9JPL - chains A and B; structure by X-ray diffraction, 2.01 A resolution.

[Chain A (and B)]
Name: Pyruvate dehydrogenase complex repressor
From: Achromobacter denitrificans NBRC 15125
Notes: chain B of this document is another copy of the same molecule, construct and numbering; everything in this record applies to it too
UniProt: A0A6N0JVZ6 (A0A6N0JVZ6_ACHDE); residues 1-238 here = UniProt positions 1-238
Chain sequence (238 residues; row label = number of the first residue in the row):
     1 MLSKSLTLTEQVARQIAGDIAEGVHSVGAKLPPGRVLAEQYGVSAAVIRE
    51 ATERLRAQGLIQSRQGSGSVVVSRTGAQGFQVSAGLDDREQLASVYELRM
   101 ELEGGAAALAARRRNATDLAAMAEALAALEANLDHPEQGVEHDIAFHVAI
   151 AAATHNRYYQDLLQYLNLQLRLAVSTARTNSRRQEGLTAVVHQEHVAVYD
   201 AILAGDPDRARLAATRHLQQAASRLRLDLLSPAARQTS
Unresolved in the structure: 1-81, 230-238 (chain B: 1-82, 230-238)
Sequence notes: conflict Ala-120 (Val in A0A6N0JVZ6), Asp-134 (Glu in A0A6N0JVZ6)
Bound ions: Zn2+: Asp-143, His-147, His-195, His-217 (together with (2R)-2-hydroxypentanedioic acid)
Residues lining bound ligands:
  - (2R)-2-hydroxypentanedioic acid (2HG), molecule 1: Tyr-96, Arg-99, Asp-143, His-147, Val-174, Ala-177, Arg-178, Ser-181, Val-191, His-195, His-217, Leu-218, Ala-221, Arg-224
  - (2R)-2-hydroxypentanedioic acid (2HG), molecule 2: Tyr-165, Leu-168, Gln-169

[Chain A / chain B interface]
Residue-residue contacts - 37 pairs, chain A then chain B:
  Gln-91(A) / Arg-157(B)
  Gln-91(A) / Tyr-158(B)  hydrogen bond
  Ser-94(A) / Asn-156(B)  hydrogen bond (backbone-side chain)
  Val-95(A) / Tyr-158(B)  hydrophobic
  Glu-97(A) / Leu-109(B)
  Glu-97(A) / Arg-113(B)  salt bridge
  Glu-97(A) / Asn-156(B)  hydrogen bond
  Glu-97(A) / Tyr-159(B)
  Leu-98(A) / Tyr-158(B)  hydrophobic
  Leu-98(A) / Tyr-159(B)
  Leu-98(A) / Leu-162(B)  hydrophobic
  Glu-101(A) / Glu-101(B)
  Glu-101(A) / Gly-105(B)
  Glu-101(A) / Tyr-159(B)
  Glu-101(A) / Arg-211(B)  salt bridge
  Leu-102(A) / Leu-102(B)  hydrophobic
  Gly-105(A) / Glu-101(B)
  Leu-109(A) / Glu-97(B)
  Arg-113(A) / Glu-97(B)  salt bridge
  Asn-156(A) / Ser-94(B)  hydrogen bond (side chain-backbone)
  Asn-156(A) / Glu-97(B)  hydrogen bond
  Arg-157(A) / Gln-91(B)  hydrogen bond
  Tyr-158(A) / Val-95(B)  hydrophobic
  Tyr-158(A) / Leu-98(B)  hydrophobic
  Tyr-158(A) / Gln-169(B)
  Tyr-159(A) / Leu-98(B)  hydrophobic
  Tyr-159(A) / Glu-101(B)
  Asp-161(A) / Tyr-165(B)  hydrogen bond
  Leu-162(A) / Leu-98(B)  hydrophobic
  Leu-162(A) / Leu-162(B)  hydrophobic
  Leu-162(A) / Tyr-165(B)  hydrophobic
  Leu-162(A) / Leu-166(B)  hydrophobic
  Tyr-165(A) / Tyr-165(B)  hydrophobic
  Leu-166(A) / Leu-162(B)  hydrophobic
  Gln-169(A) / Tyr-158(B)
  Arg-211(A) / Glu-101(B)  salt bridge
  Leu-229(A) / Arg-112(B)  hydrogen bond (backbone-side chain)
Also at the interface, not in a pair above, chain B (22 interface residues in all): Asp-161, Leu-229

[In short]
21 residues of chain A and 22 residues of chain B are in contact, with 8 hydrogen bonds and 4 salt bridges.
Polar pairs include Glu-97(A)/Arg-113(B), Glu-101(A)/Arg-211(B) and Gln-91(A)/Tyr-158(B). Chain A binds
(2R)-2-hydroxypentanedioic acid. Asp-143(A), His-147(A), His-195(A) and His-217(A) form the Zn2+ site.
Chain A and chain B are both Pyruvate dehydrogenase complex repressor (Achromobacter denitrificans NBRC
15125); the structure, Crystal structure of DhdR inducer binding domain in complex with inducer, was
determined by X-ray diffraction, deposited together with 9VKN, 9JPJ and 9JPK.
